6WTD - chains X and J of the 16 polymer chains in the assembly; structure by electron microscopy, 4.20 A resolution (low resolution: residue-level contacts below are approximate; hydrogen-bond / salt-bridge calls are withheld).

[Chain X]
Protein: ATP synthase subunit a
Organism: Saccharomyces cerevisiae
Reference sequence: P00854 (ATP6_YEAST); residues 1-249 here correspond to UniProt positions 11-259 (UniProt number = residue number + 10)
Amino-acid sequence (249 residues; row label = number of the first residue in the row):
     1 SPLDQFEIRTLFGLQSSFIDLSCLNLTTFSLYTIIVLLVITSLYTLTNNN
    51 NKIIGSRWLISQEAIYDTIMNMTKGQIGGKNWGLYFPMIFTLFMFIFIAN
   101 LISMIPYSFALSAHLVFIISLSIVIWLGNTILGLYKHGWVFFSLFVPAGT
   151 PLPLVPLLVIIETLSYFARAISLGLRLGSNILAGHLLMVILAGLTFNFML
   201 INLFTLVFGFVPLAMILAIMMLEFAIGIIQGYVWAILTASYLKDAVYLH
Not modelled in the structure: 1-25, 249
From the paper describing this entry:
  - conformationally variable residues (side-chain flip): Asn197, Val207, Met215, Glu223

[Chain J]
Protein: ATP synthase subunit J, mitochondrial
Organism: Saccharomyces cerevisiae (strain ATCC 204508 / S288c)
Reference sequence: P81450 (ATP18_YEAST); numbering as in UniProt (aligned over 1-37)
Amino-acid sequence (37 residues; each row starts with the number of its first residue):
     1 MLKRFPTPILKVYWPFFVAGAAVYYGMSKAADLSSNT

[Interface between chain X and chain J]
Residue-residue contacts - 18 pairs, chain X then chain J:
  Tyr44(X) - Met1(J)
  Tyr44(X) - Leu2(J)
  Leu84(X) - Val12(J)
  Leu84(X) - Tyr13(J)
  Tyr85(X) - Val12(J)
  Tyr85(X) - Tyr13(J)
  Pro87(X) - Tyr13(J)
  Met88(X) - Phe16(J)
  Ile123(X) - Val23(J)
  Val124(X) - Phe16(J)
  Val124(X) - Ala19(J)
  Val124(X) - Val23(J)
  Leu127(X) - Ala19(J)
  Gly128(X) - Pro15(J)
  Gly128(X) - Phe16(J)
  Asn129(X) - Phe16(J)
  Leu132(X) - Pro15(J)
  Tyr135(X) - Trp14(J)
Other interface residues (no listed pair), chain X (15 interface residues in all): Phe86, Ile125, Ile131

[In short]
The interface between chain X and chain J involves 15 residues on one side and 9 on the other. The paper
reports conformational variability at Asn197(X), Val207(X) and Met215(X) among others.
Here chain X is ATP synthase subunit a (Saccharomyces cerevisiae) and chain J is ATP synthase subunit J,
mitochondrial (Saccharomyces cerevisiae (strain ATCC 204508 / S288c)). Entry 6WTD (Monomer yeast ATP synthase
Fo reconstituted in nanodisc with inhibitor of Bedaquiline bound) was determined by electron microscopy.
